Entry 6DPQ (X-ray diffraction, 2.94 A resolution); this record covers chain A.

Chain A:
Name: Indoleamine 2,3-dioxygenase 1
From: Homo sapiens
Notes: EC 1.13.11.52
UniProtKB: P14902 (I23O1_HUMAN); residues 12-403 here = UniProt positions 12-403
Sequence (425 residues; row label = number of the first residue in the row):
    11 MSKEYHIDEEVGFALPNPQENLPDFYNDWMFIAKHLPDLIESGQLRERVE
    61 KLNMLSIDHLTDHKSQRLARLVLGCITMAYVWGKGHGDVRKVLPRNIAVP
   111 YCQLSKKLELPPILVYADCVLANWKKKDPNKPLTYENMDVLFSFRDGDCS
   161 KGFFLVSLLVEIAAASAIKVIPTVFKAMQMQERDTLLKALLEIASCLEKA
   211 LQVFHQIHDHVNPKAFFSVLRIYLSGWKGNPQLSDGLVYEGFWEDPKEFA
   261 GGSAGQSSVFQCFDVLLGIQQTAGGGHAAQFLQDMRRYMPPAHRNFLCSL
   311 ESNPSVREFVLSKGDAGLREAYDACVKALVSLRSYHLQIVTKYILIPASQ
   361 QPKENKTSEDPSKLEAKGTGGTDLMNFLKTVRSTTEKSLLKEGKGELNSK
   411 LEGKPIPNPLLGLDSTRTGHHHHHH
Not modelled in the structure: 11-12, 361-378, 402-435
Sequence notes: initiating methionine (11); expression tag (404-435)
Ion coordination: heme Fe near His346 (its only coordinating residue here)
Residues lining bound ligands: heme (HEM): Tyr126, Phe163, Ser167, Val170, Phe214, Ile217, Phe226, Ser263, Ala264, Gly265, Phe270, Phe291, Leu292, Arg343, His346, Ile349, Val350, Tyr353, Ile354, Leu384, Phe387, Leu388, Val391
UniProt features mapped onto this chain:
  - binding site (heme b): His346
What the authors report for this chain:
  - heme coordination: His346
  - conformationally variable residues (side-chain flip): Phe270
  - binding site for the ligand H7P: Tyr126, Phe163

In short:
Bound to chain A: heme. Curated annotation (UniProt) lists heme b-binding residue His346. The paper reports a
binding site for the ligand H7P at Tyr126 and Phe163; heme coordination by His346.
Chain A is Indoleamine 2,3-dioxygenase 1 (Homo sapiens); the structure, Mapping the binding trajectory of a
suicide inhibitor in human indoleamine 2,3-dioxygenase 1, was determined by X-ray diffraction (same
publication as 6DPR and 6MQ6).
